Entry 6XWH (X-ray diffraction, 2.10 A resolution); this record covers chains A and C of the 4 polymer chains in the assembly.

[Chain A]
Molecule: Hoxb13 DR0 Response Element, 5'-3' strand
Sequence (16 nucleotides; numbered 1 to 16; the number before each row is that of its first residue):
     1 GAAGGTCAAGGCCAAG

[Chain C]
Name: Retinoic acid receptor RXR-alpha
Source organism: Homo sapiens
Reference sequence: P19793 (RXRA_HUMAN), isoform P19793-2; residues 130-212 here correspond to UniProt positions 33-115 (UniProt number = residue number - 97)
Sequence (87 residues; each row starts with the number of its first residue):
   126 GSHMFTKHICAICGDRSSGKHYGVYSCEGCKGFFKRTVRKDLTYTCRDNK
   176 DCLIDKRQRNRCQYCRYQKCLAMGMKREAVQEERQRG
Not modelled in the structure: 126-130, 211-212
Differences from the reference sequence: expression tag (126-129)
Ion coordination: Zn2+ site 1: Cys-135, Cys-138, Cys-152, Cys-155; Zn2+ site 2: Cys-171, Cys-177, Cys-187, Cys-190

[Chain A / chain C interface]
Pairs across the interface (17):
  DA2(A) / Lys-145(C)  hydrogen bond to the phosphate
  DA3(A) / His-146(C)  phosphate contact
  DA3(A) / Tyr-147(C)  hydrogen bond to the phosphate
  DA3(A) / Ala-204(C)  phosphate contact
  DA3(A) / Gln-206(C)  phosphate contact
  DG4(A) / Tyr-147(C)  hydrogen bond to the phosphate
  DG4(A) / Lys-156(C)  hydrogen bond to the base
  DG4(A) / Lys-160(C)  phosphate contact
  DG4(A) / Arg-164(C)  salt bridge to the phosphate
  DG4(A) / Val-205(C)  phosphate contact
  DG4(A) / Gln-206(C)  hydrogen bond to the phosphate
  DG4(A) / Arg-209(C)  hydrogen bond to the sugar
  DG5(A) / Lys-160(C)  salt bridge to the phosphate
  DG5(A) / Arg-164(C)  salt bridge to the phosphate
  DG5(A) / Glu-208(C)  phosphate contact
  DG5(A) / Arg-209(C)  hydrogen bond to the phosphate
  DC12(A) / Arg-186(C)  salt bridge to the phosphate
Interface residues without a listed pair, chain A (6 interface residues in all): DT6
Interface residues without a listed pair, chain C (15 interface residues in all): Gly-144, Gly-148, Glu-207

[Overview]
6 residues of chain A face 15 of chain C across their interface, with 7 hydrogen bonds and 4 salt bridges.
Polar contacts include DG4(A)/Lys-156(C), DG4(A)/Arg-209(C) and DA2(A)/Lys-145(C). Cys-135(C), Cys-138(C),
Cys-152(C) and Cys-155(C) coordinate Zn2+ site 1.
Chain A is Hoxb13 DR0 Response Element, 5'-3' strand and chain C is Retinoic acid receptor RXR-alpha (Homo
sapiens); the structure, Crystal Structure of the Human RXR DNA-Binding Domain Homodimer Bound to the Human
Hoxb13 DR0 Response ..., was determined by X-ray diffraction, deposited together with 6XWG.
